Entry 1ON3 (X-ray diffraction, 1.90 A resolution); this record covers chains B and E of the 6 polymer chains in the assembly.

Chain B (and E):
Molecule: Methylmalonyl-CoA carboxyltransferase 12S subunit
From: Propionibacterium freudenreichii
Notes: EC 2.1.3.1; chain E of this document is another copy of the same molecule, construct and numbering; everything in this record applies to it too
UniProtKB: Q8GBW6 (12S_PROFR); numbering as in UniProt (aligned over 2-524)
Amino-acid sequence (523 residues; numbered 2 to 524; the number before each row is that of its first residue):
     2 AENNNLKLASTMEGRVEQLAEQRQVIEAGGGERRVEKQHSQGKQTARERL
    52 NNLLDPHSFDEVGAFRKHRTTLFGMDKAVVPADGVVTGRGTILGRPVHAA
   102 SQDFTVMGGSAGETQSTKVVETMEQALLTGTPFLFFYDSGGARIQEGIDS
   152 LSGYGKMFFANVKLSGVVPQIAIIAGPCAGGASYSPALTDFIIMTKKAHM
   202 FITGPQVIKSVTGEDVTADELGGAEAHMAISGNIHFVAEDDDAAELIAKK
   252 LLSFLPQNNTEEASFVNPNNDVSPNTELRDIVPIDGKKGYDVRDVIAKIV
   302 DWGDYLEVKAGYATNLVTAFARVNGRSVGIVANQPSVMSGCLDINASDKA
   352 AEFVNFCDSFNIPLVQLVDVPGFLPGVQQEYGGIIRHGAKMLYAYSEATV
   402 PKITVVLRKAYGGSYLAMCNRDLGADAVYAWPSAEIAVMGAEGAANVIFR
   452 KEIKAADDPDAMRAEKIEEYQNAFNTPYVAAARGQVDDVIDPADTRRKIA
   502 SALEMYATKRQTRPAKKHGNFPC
Disordered / not traced: 2-8 (chain E: 2-4)
Ion coordination: Cd2+: H388 (shared with H388(E) of chain E)
Small-molecule neighbours:
  - methylmalonic acid (DXX): G181, I203, T204, G205, V208
  - methylmalonyl-coenzyme A (MCA), molecule 1: R35, F105, M108, G109, S111, S140, G141, G142, A143, R144, I145, Q146, L152, Y155, P178, A180, G181, G182
  - methylmalonyl-coenzyme A (MCA), molecule 2: G413, G414, V439, M440, R451
What the authors report for this chain:
  - contacts within the chain: Y507-K510 (hydrogen bond)
  - self-association interface (contacts with another copy of this molecule): Y507 to R514, K518 to C524
  - Cd2+ coordination: H388
  - Cd2+ coordination through a water molecule: D349, R387, K391, C524
  - binding site for methylmalonyl-coenzyme A: R35, Q42, G141, A143, I145, Q146, A180, G182, A183, I203, G414
  - catalytic residues: A143
  - catalytic residues: Y185 (proposed by the authors, not directly observed)

How chain B and chain E interact:
Residue-residue contacts - 235 pairs, chain B then chain E:
  L73(B) - F475(E)  hydrophobic
  F74(B) - F450(E)  hydrophobic
  F74(B) - E470(E)
  F74(B) - Y471(E)  hydrophobic
  F74(B) - A474(E)  hydrophobic
  F74(B) - F475(E)  hydrophobic
  A143(B) - V439(E)  hydrophobic
  I145(B) - M440(E)  hydrophobic
  I145(B) - A445(E)  hydrophobic
  I145(B) - V448(E)  hydrophobic
  I145(B) - I449(E)  hydrophobic
  I145(B) - Y471(E)  hydrogen bond (backbone-side chain)
  Q146(B) - I449(E)
  Q146(B) - F475(E)
  E147(B) - F475(E)
  G148(B) - V439(E)
  G148(B) - Y471(E)
  G148(B) - F475(E)
  I149(B) - I437(E)
  I149(B) - A438(E)  hydrophobic
  I149(B) - F475(E)
  I149(B) - V480(E)  hydrophobic
  I149(B) - A481(E)  hydrophobic
  I149(B) - R484(E)
  I149(B) - Q486(E)  hydrogen bond (backbone-side chain)
  D150(B) - R484(E)  salt bridge
  L152(B) - G413(E)
  L152(B) - Y416(E)  hydrophobic
  L152(B) - L417(E)
  L152(B) - A438(E)
  L152(B) - V439(E)
  S153(B) - D423(E)  hydrogen bond
  S153(B) - Q486(E)  hydrogen bond
  Y155(B) - L417(E)  hydrophobic
  G156(B) - L417(E)
  G156(B) - D423(E)
  G156(B) - L424(E)
  K157(B) - D423(E)  salt bridge
  F159(B) - L393(E)  hydrophobic
  F159(B) - L417(E)  hydrophobic
  F160(B) - S397(E)
  F160(B) - D423(E)
  F160(B) - L424(E)  hydrophobic
  F160(B) - R514(E)
  V163(B) - Y394(E)  hydrophobic
  V163(B) - S397(E)
  V163(B) - E398(E)
  V163(B) - R514(E)
  V163(B) - K517(E)  hydrogen bond (backbone-side chain)
  K164(B) - R514(E)
  K164(B) - P515(E)
  K164(B) - K517(E)  hydrogen bond (backbone-side chain)
  S166(B) - Y394(E)
  S166(B) - K517(E)  hydrogen bond (backbone-side chain)
  S166(B) - G520(E)
  S166(B) - N521(E)  hydrogen bond (side chain-backbone)
  G167(B) - K517(E)
  G167(B) - H519(E)
  V168(B) - P515(E)  hydrophobic
  V168(B) - A516(E)
  V168(B) - K517(E)
  S184(B) - I386(E)
  Y185(B) - F374(E)
  Y185(B) - I385(E)
  Y185(B) - I386(E)
  Y185(B) - G389(E)
  Y185(B) - A390(E)
  Y185(B) - L393(E)  hydrophobic
  A188(B) - I386(E)  hydrophobic
  A188(B) - A390(E)  hydrophobic
  L189(B) - A390(E)
  D191(B) - N521(E)  hydrogen bond
  M201(B) - I386(E)  hydrophobic
  F202(B) - E381(E)
  I203(B) - F374(E)  hydrophobic
  I203(B) - E381(E)  hydrogen bond (backbone-side chain)
  I203(B) - I385(E)  hydrophobic
  I203(B) - I386(E)  hydrophobic
  T204(B) - P376(E)
  T204(B) - E381(E)  hydrogen bond (backbone-side chain)
  I209(B) - G377(E)
  V212(B) - P376(E)  hydrophobic
  T213(B) - P376(E)
  E215(B) - G377(E)
  E215(B) - V378(E)  hydrogen bond (side chain-backbone)
  E221(B) - Y382(E)  hydrogen bond (backbone-side chain)
  L222(B) - E381(E)
  L222(B) - Y382(E)
  H228(B) - I386(E)
  I231(B) - Y382(E)
  S232(B) - E381(E)  hydrogen bond (side chain-backbone)
  S232(B) - Y382(E)
  S232(B) - G384(E)
  S232(B) - R387(E)  hydrogen bond (backbone-side chain)
  G233(B) - R387(E)  hydrogen bond (backbone-side chain)
  N234(B) - G384(E)
  N234(B) - I386(E)
  N234(B) - R387(E)
  N260(B) - A516(E)  hydrogen bond (side chain-backbone)
  N260(B) - K517(E)
  Y313(B) - R387(E)
  D349(B) - R387(E)  salt bridge
  D349(B) - C524(E)
  E353(B) - C524(E)
  N356(B) - H519(E)  hydrogen bond
  N356(B) - G520(E)  hydrogen bond (side chain-backbone)
  N356(B) - N521(E)
  D359(B) - K518(E)  salt bridge
  D359(B) - H519(E)  salt bridge
  S360(B) - H519(E)  hydrogen bond
  N362(B) - K518(E)
  F374(B) - Y185(E)
  P376(B) - T204(E)
  P376(B) - T213(E)
  G377(B) - I209(E)
  G377(B) - E215(E)
  V378(B) - E215(E)  hydrogen bond (backbone-side chain)
  E381(B) - M201(E)
  E381(B) - F202(E)
  E381(B) - I203(E)  hydrogen bond (side chain-backbone)
  E381(B) - L222(E)
  E381(B) - H228(E)
  E381(B) - S232(E)  hydrogen bond (backbone-side chain)
  Y382(B) - E221(E)  hydrogen bond (side chain-backbone)
  Y382(B) - L222(E)
  Y382(B) - I231(E)
  Y382(B) - S232(E)
  G384(B) - S232(E)
  G384(B) - N234(E)
  I385(B) - Y185(E)
  I385(B) - I203(E)  hydrophobic
  I386(B) - S184(E)
  I386(B) - Y185(E)
  I386(B) - A188(E)  hydrophobic
  I386(B) - M201(E)  hydrophobic
  I386(B) - I203(E)  hydrophobic
  I386(B) - H228(E)
  I386(B) - N234(E)
  R387(B) - S232(E)  hydrogen bond (side chain-backbone)
  R387(B) - G233(E)
  R387(B) - N234(E)
  R387(B) - Y313(E)  hydrogen bond
  R387(B) - D349(E)  salt bridge
  G389(B) - Y185(E)
  A390(B) - Y185(E)
  A390(B) - A188(E)  hydrophobic
  A390(B) - L189(E)
  K391(B) - K391(E)
  K391(B) - C524(E)  hydrogen bond (side chain-backbone)
  L393(B) - F159(E)  hydrophobic
  L393(B) - Y185(E)  hydrophobic
  Y394(B) - V163(E)  hydrophobic
  Y394(B) - S166(E)
  Y394(B) - L189(E)  hydrophobic
  S397(B) - F160(E)
  S397(B) - V163(E)
  E398(B) - V163(E)
  E398(B) - H519(E)  salt bridge
  T400(B) - K518(E)  hydrogen bond
  V401(B) - K518(E)
  G413(B) - L152(E)
  Y416(B) - L152(E)  hydrophobic
  L417(B) - L152(E)  hydrophobic
  L417(B) - Y155(E)  hydrophobic
  L417(B) - G156(E)
  L417(B) - F159(E)  hydrophobic
  D423(B) - S153(E)  hydrogen bond
  D423(B) - G156(E)
  D423(B) - K157(E)  salt bridge
  D423(B) - F160(E)
  L424(B) - G156(E)
  L424(B) - F160(E)  hydrophobic
  I437(B) - I149(E)
  A438(B) - L152(E)
  V439(B) - A143(E)  hydrophobic
  V439(B) - G148(E)
  V439(B) - L152(E)  hydrophobic
  M440(B) - I145(E)  hydrophobic
  A445(B) - I145(E)  hydrophobic
  V448(B) - I145(E)  hydrophobic
  I449(B) - I145(E)  hydrophobic
  I449(B) - Q146(E)
  F450(B) - F74(E)  hydrophobic
  E470(B) - F74(E)
  Y471(B) - F74(E)  hydrophobic
  Y471(B) - I145(E)  hydrogen bond (side chain-backbone)
  Y471(B) - G148(E)
  A474(B) - F74(E)  hydrophobic
  F475(B) - L73(E)  hydrophobic
  F475(B) - F74(E)  hydrophobic
  F475(B) - Q146(E)
  F475(B) - E147(E)
  F475(B) - G148(E)
  F475(B) - I149(E)
  V480(B) - I149(E)
  A481(B) - I149(E)  hydrophobic
  R484(B) - I149(E)
  R484(B) - D150(E)  salt bridge
  Q486(B) - I149(E)  hydrogen bond (side chain-backbone)
  Q486(B) - S153(E)
  R514(B) - F160(E)
  R514(B) - V163(E)
  R514(B) - K164(E)
  P515(B) - K164(E)
  A516(B) - V168(E)
  A516(B) - N260(E)  hydrogen bond (backbone-side chain)
  K517(B) - V163(E)  hydrogen bond (side chain-backbone)
  K517(B) - K164(E)  hydrogen bond (side chain-backbone)
  K517(B) - S166(E)  hydrogen bond (side chain-backbone)
  K517(B) - G167(E)
  K517(B) - V168(E)
  K517(B) - N260(E)
  K518(B) - D359(E)  salt bridge
  K518(B) - N362(E)
  K518(B) - T400(E)  hydrogen bond
  K518(B) - V401(E)
  H519(B) - G167(E)
  H519(B) - N356(E)
  H519(B) - D359(E)  salt bridge
  H519(B) - S360(E)  hydrogen bond
  H519(B) - E398(E)
  G520(B) - S166(E)
  N521(B) - S166(E)  hydrogen bond (backbone-side chain)
  N521(B) - G167(E)
  N521(B) - D191(E)  hydrogen bond
  N521(B) - N356(E)
  N521(B) - F357(E)
  N521(B) - S360(E)  hydrogen bond
  N521(B) - F361(E)
  F522(B) - F522(E)  hydrophobic
  F522(B) - C524(E)  hydrophobic
  C524(B) - D349(E)
  C524(B) - E353(E)
  C524(B) - K391(E)  hydrogen bond (backbone-side chain)
  C524(B) - F522(E)  hydrophobic
Also at the interface, not in a pair above, chain B (109 interface residues in all): L128, S151, L165, V217, A227, A352, F357, G383, G425, P523
Also at the interface, not in a pair above, chain E (109 interface residues in all): S151, L165, V212, V217, A227, A352, G414, G425, P523

Summary:
Chain B and chain E each contribute 109 residues to their interface, with 41 hydrogen bonds and 11 salt
bridges. Polar contacts include D150(B)-R484(E), K157(B)-D423(E) and D349(B)-R387(E). Chain B binds
methylmalonyl-coenzyme A and methylmalonic acid. The paper reports catalytic residues A143(B) and Y185(B); a
binding site for methylmalonyl-coenzyme A at R35(B), Q42(B) and G141(B) among others.
Both chains are Methylmalonyl-CoA carboxyltransferase 12S subunit (Propionibacterium freudenreichii). Entry
1ON3 (Transcarboxylase 12S crystal structure: hexamer assembly and substrate binding to a multienzyme core
(with methylmalonyl-coenzyme a ...) was determined by X-ray diffraction, deposited together with 1ON9.
